Entry 1SB3 (X-ray diffraction, 2.20 A resolution); this record covers chains A and C of the 6 polymer chains in the assembly.

[Chain A]
Molecule: 4-hydroxybenzoyl-CoA reductase alpha subunit
Organism: Thauera aromatica
Notes: EC 1.3.99.20
UniProtKB: O33819 (HCRA_THAAR); residues 1-769 here = UniProt positions 1-769
Sequence (769 residues; row label = number of the first residue in the row):
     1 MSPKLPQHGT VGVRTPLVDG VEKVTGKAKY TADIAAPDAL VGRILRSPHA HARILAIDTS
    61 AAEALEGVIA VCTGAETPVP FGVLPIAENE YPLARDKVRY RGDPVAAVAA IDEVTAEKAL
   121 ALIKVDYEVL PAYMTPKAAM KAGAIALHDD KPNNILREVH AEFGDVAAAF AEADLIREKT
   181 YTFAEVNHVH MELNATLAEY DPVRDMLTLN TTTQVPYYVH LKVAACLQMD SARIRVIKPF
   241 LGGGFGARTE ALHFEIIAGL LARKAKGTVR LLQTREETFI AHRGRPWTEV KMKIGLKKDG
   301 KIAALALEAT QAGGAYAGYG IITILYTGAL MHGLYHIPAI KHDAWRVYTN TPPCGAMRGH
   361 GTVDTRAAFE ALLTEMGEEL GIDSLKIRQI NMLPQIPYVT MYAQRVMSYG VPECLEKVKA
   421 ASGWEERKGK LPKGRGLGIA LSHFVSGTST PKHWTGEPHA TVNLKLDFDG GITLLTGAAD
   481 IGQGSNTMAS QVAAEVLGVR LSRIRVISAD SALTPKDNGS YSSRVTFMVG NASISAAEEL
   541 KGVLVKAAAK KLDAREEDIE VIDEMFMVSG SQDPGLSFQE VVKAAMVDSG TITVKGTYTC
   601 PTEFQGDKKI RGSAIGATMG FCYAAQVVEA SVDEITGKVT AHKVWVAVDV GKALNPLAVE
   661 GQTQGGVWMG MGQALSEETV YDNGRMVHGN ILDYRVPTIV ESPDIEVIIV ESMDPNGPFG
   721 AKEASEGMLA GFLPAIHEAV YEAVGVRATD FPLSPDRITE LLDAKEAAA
Unresolved in the structure: 1-8
Swiss-Prot annotation at these positions:
  - binding site (Mo-molybdopterin cytosine dinucleotide): Gln214, Gly244, Phe245, Ser522 to Thr526, Val650 to Asn655, Lys722 to Ser725

[Chain C]
Molecule: 4-hydroxybenzoyl-CoA reductase gamma subunit
Organism: Thauera aromatica
Notes: EC 1.3.99.20
UniProtKB: O33818 (HCRC_THAAR); numbering as in UniProt (aligned over 1-161)
Sequence (161 residues; each row starts with the number of its first residue):
     1 MKNILRLTLN GRAREDLVPD NMLLLDYLRE TVGLTGTKQG CDGGECGACT VLVDDRPRLA
    61 CSTLAHQVAG KKVETVESLA TQGTLSKLQA AFHEKLGTQC GFCTPGMIMA SEALLRKNPS
   121 PSRDEIKAAL AGNLCRCTGY VKIIKSVETA AAARLCEEGA R
Swiss-Prot annotation at these positions:
  - binding site ([2Fe-2S] cluster): Cys41, Cys46, Cys49, Cys61, Cys100, Cys103, Cys135, Cys137

[Interface between chain A and chain C]
Pairs across the interface (97; chain A residue first):
  Pro16(A) with His93(C); Glu94(C)
  Leu17(A) with His93(C); Leu96(C), hydrophobic
  Gly20(A) with His93(C)
  Val21(A) with His93(C)
  Lys23(A) with Thr98(C); Gln99(C), hydrogen bond (side chain-backbone); Gly101(C)
  Val24(A) with Val76(C); Gln89(C), hydrogen bond (backbone-side chain); Phe92(C), hydrophobic; His93(C); Thr98(C); Ile108(C), hydrophobic
  Thr25(A) with Val76(C); Glu77(C); Leu85(C); Gln89(C)
  Gly26(A) with Gly36(C); Val76(C)
  Ala28(A) with Lys38(C)
  Lys29(A) with Thr35(C), hydrogen bond
  Tyr30(A) with Lys38(C); Cys100(C), hydrogen bond (side chain-backbone); Gly101(C), hydrogen bond (side chain-backbone); Phe102(C), hydrogen bond (side chain-backbone)
  Ala32(A) with Arg29(C), hydrogen bond (backbone-side chain)
  Asp33(A) with Arg29(C), salt bridge; Thr35(C); Lys38(C), salt bridge
  Asn187(A) with Arg136(C), hydrogen bond (backbone-side chain)
  His188(A) with Arg136(C), hydrogen bond (backbone-side chain)
  Val189(A) with Arg136(C)
  Met191(A) with Gly40(C); Cys46(C), hydrophobic; Phe102(C)
  Glu192(A) with Phe102(C)
  Leu193(A) with Gln39(C); Gly40(C)
  Leu241(A) with Cys100(C)
  Gly242(A) with Cys100(C); Phe102(C)
  Gly243(A) with Cys100(C)
  Phe245(A) with Arg136(C); Cys137(C), hydrophobic
  Thr274(A) with Asp42(C)
  Arg275(A) with Gly40(C), hydrogen bond (side chain-backbone); Cys41(C); Asp42(C), hydrogen bond (backbone-side chain)
  Glu276(A) with Asp42(C), hydrogen bond (backbone-side chain)
  Ile481(A) with Cys100(C)
  Gly482(A) with Gln99(C); Cys100(C)
  Leu657(A) with Glu94(C); Lys95(C); Leu96(C); Lys142(C)
  Ala658(A) with Leu96(C), hydrophobic
  Glu660(A) with Lys142(C), salt bridge
  Gly661(A) with Gln99(C), hydrogen bond (backbone-side chain); Lys142(C)
  Gln662(A) with Gln99(C), hydrogen bond
  Gln664(A) with Thr138(C); Val141(C); Lys142(C)
  Gly665(A) with Cys137(C); Thr138(C)
  Trp668(A) with Cys135(C); Arg136(C); Gly139(C); Tyr140(C)
  Met669(A) with Arg136(C)
  Glu677(A) with Arg136(C), salt bridge
  Asn690(A) with Glu45(C)
  Ile691(A) with Gly40(C); Cys41(C), hydrophobic; Glu45(C), hydrogen bond (backbone-side chain); Leu134(C), hydrophobic
  Leu692(A) with Glu45(C)
  Val696(A) with Arg136(C)
  Pro697(A) with Leu134(C); Tyr140(C), hydrogen bond (backbone-side chain)
  Thr698(A) with Ala131(C); Tyr140(C)
  Ile699(A) with Lys127(C); Leu130(C); Ala131(C), hydrophobic; Tyr140(C); Ile144(C), hydrophobic
  Val700(A) with Lys127(C); Ala131(C), hydrophobic
  Ser702(A) with Lys127(C); Tyr140(C)
  Asp704(A) with Arg123(C); Val141(C)
  Ile705(A) with Val141(C)
Interface residues without a listed pair, chain A (54 interface residues in all): Arg14, His190, Met357, Tyr694, Pro703
Interface residues without a listed pair, chain C (41 interface residues in all): Thr104, Pro105

[In short]
The interface between chain A and chain C involves 54 residues on one side and 41 on the other; the contacts
include 16 hydrogen bonds and 4 salt bridges. Polar contacts include Asp33(A)-Arg29(C), Asp33(A)-Lys38(C) and
Glu660(A)-Lys142(C).
Here chain A is 4-hydroxybenzoyl-CoA reductase alpha subunit and chain C is 4-hydroxybenzoyl-CoA reductase
gamma subunit, both from Thauera aromatica. Entry 1SB3 (Structure of 4-hydroxybenzoyl-CoA reductase from
Thauera aromatica) was determined by X-ray diffraction (same publication as 1RM6).
